PDB entry 8YKW | electron microscopy, 2.75 A resolution | chains A and R of the 5 polymer chains in the assembly

Chain A:
Molecule: Guanine nucleotide-binding protein G(i) subunit alpha-1
From: Homo sapiens
UniProtKB: P63096 (GNAI1_HUMAN); residue numbers follow UniProt; this construct covers 1-354
Amino-acid sequence (354 residues; row label = number of the first residue in the row):
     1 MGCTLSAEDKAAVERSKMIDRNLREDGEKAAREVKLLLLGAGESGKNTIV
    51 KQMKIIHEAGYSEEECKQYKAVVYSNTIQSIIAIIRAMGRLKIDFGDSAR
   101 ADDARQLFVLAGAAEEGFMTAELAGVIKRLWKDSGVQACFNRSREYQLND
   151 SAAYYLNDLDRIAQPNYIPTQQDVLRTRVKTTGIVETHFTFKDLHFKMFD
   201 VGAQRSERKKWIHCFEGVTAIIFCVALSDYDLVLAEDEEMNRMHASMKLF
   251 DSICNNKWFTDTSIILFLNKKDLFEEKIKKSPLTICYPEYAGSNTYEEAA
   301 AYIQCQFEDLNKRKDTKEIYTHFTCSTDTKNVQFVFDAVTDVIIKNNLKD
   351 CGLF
Unresolved in the structure: 1-3, 54-181, 235-240, 325-328
Differences from the reference sequence: engineered mutation Asn47 (Ser in P63096), Ala203 (Gly in P63096), Ala245 (Glu in P63096), Ser326 (Ala in P63096)
UniProt features mapped onto this chain:
  - region: Lys35 to Lys46, Thr48 (G1 motif), Asp173 to Thr181 (G2 motif), Phe196 to Gly202, Gln204, Arg205 (G3 motif), Ile265 to Asp272 (G4 motif), Thr324, Cys325, Thr327 to Thr329 (G5 motif)
  - binding site (GTP): Glu43 to Lys46, Thr48, Ser151, Leu175 to Thr181, Asp200 to Gly202, Gln204, Asn269 to Asp272
  - binding site (Mg(2+)): Thr181
  - modified residue: Arg178 (ADP-ribosylarginine), Gln204 (Deamidated glutamine), Cys351 (ADP-ribosylcysteine)
  - lipidation: Gly2 (N-myristoyl glycine), Cys3 (S-palmitoyl cysteine)

Chain R:
Molecule: Succinate receptor 1
From: Homo sapiens
UniProtKB: Q9BXA5 (SUCR1_HUMAN); residue numbers follow UniProt; this construct covers 1-334
Amino-acid sequence (334 residues; numbered 1 to 334; the number before each row is that of its first residue):
     1 MLGIMAWNATCKNWLAAEAALEKYYLSIFYGIEFVVGVLGNTIVVYGYIF
    51 SLKNWNSSNIYLFNLSVSDLAFLCTLPMLIRSYANGNWIYGDVLCISNRY
   101 VLHANLYTSILFLTFISIDRYLIIKYPFREHLLQKKEFAILISLAIWVLV
   151 TLELLPILPLINPVITDNGTTCNDFASSGDPNYNLIYSMCLTLLGFLIPL
   201 FVMCFFYYKIALFLKQRNRQVATALPLEKPLNLVIMAVVIFSVLFTPYHV
   251 MRNVRIASRLGSWKQYQCTQVVINSFYIVTRPLAFLNSVINPVFYFLLGD
   301 HFRDMLMNQLRHNFKSLTSFSRWAHELLLSFREK
Unresolved in the structure: 1-9, 50-54, 165-170, 263-267, 310-334
UniProt features mapped onto this chain:
  - glycosylation (N-linked (GlcNAc...) asparagine): Asn8, Asn168
Disulfides: Cys11-Cys268
Small-molecule neighbours: succinic acid (SIN): Leu26, Tyr30, Leu79, Tyr83, Arg99, Leu102, His103, Asp174, Phe175, Arg281, Phe285
From the paper describing this entry:
  - binding site for succinic acid: Tyr30, Leu79, Tyr83, Arg99, Leu102, Arg281, Phe285
  - contacts within the chain: Tyr30-Arg281 (hydrogen bond), Leu106-Phe285
  - mutagenesis - Y30A, L79A, Y83A, R99A, R281A: decreased signaling in response to succinic acid

Interface between chain A and chain R:
Contacting residue pairs - 36 pairs, chain A then chain R:
  Ala31(A) with Phe128(R)
  Arg32(A) with Phe128(R), hydrogen bond (side chain-backbone); Arg129(R); Glu130(R)
  Leu194(A) with Phe128(R), hydrophobic
  Glu318(A) with Ala224(R); Leu225(R), hydrogen bond (side chain-backbone)
  Tyr320(A) with Val221(R), hydrophobic
  Phe334(A) with Val221(R), hydrophobic
  Asp337(A) with Gln220(R)
  Ile343(A) with Pro127(R), hydrophobic; Phe128(R), hydrophobic
  Ile344(A) with Phe213(R), hydrophobic; Arg217(R)
  Lys345(A) with Ala224(R); Leu225(R), hydrogen bond (side chain-backbone)
  Asn347(A) with Ile123(R), hydrogen bond (side chain-backbone); Pro127(R), hydrogen bond (side chain-backbone)
  Leu348(A) with Pro230(R), hydrophobic
  Lys349(A) with His301(R)
  Asp350(A) with Phe302(R)
  Cys351(A) with Arg120(R), hydrogen bond (backbone-side chain); Ile123(R), hydrophobic; Phe302(R)
  Gly352(A) with Leu233(R); Gly299(R); Phe302(R)
  Leu353(A) with Arg120(R); Pro230(R); Leu233(R), hydrophobic
  Phe354(A) with Leu227(R), hydrophobic; Lys229(R); Pro230(R), hydrophobic; Gly299(R); Asp300(R), hydrogen bond (backbone-backbone); His301(R), hydrogen bond (backbone-backbone)
Other interface residues (no listed pair), chain A (22 interface residues in all): Val34, Ile319, Thr340, Asp341
Other interface residues (no listed pair), chain R (25 interface residues in all): Ser58, Leu214, Thr223, Pro226, Val234

In short:
22 residues of chain A face 25 of chain R across their interface, with 8 hydrogen bonds. Among the polar pairs
are Arg32(A)-Phe128(R), Glu318(A)-Leu225(R) and Lys345(A)-Leu225(R). The paper reports a binding site for
succinic acid at Tyr30(R), Leu79(R) and Tyr83(R) among others; Y30A, L79A and Y83A of chain R, among others,
reduce signaling in response to succinic acid; 5 substitutions were tested in all.
Here chain A is Guanine nucleotide-binding protein G(i) subunit alpha-1 and chain R is Succinate receptor 1,
both from Homo sapiens. Entry 8YKW (Cryo-EM structure of succinate receptor SUCR1 bound to succinic acid) was
determined by electron microscopy (same publication as 8YKV and 8YKX).
